4GNE - chains A and B; structure by X-ray diffraction, 1.47 A resolution.

Chain A:
Protein: Histone-lysine N-methyltransferase NSD3
Organism: Homo sapiens
Notes: EC 2.1.1.43
UniProt: Q9BZ95 (NSD3_HUMAN); residues 1310-1413 here = UniProt positions 1310-1413
Amino-acid sequence (107 residues; numbered 1307 to 1413; the number before each row is that of its first residue):
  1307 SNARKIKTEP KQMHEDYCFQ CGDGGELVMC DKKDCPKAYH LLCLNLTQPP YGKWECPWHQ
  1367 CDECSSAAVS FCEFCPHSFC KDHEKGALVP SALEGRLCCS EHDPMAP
Unresolved in the structure: 1307-1315
Sequence notes: expression tag (1307-1309)
Ion coordination: Zn2+ site 1: Cys1324, Cys1327, His1346, Cys1349; Zn2+ site 2: Cys1336, Cys1341, Cys1362, His1365; Zn2+ site 3: Cys1367, Cys1370, Cys1386, His1389; Zn2+ site 4: Cys1378, Cys1381, Cys1405, His1408
Swiss-Prot annotation at these positions:
  - zinc finger: Glu1321 to Asp1368 (PHD-type 4)
Reported in the primary citation:
  - mutagenesis - D1322A/D1329A/D1337A: abolished binding to Histone H3.3 (chain B)
  - specificity-determining residues: Tyr1323
  - mutagenesis - Y1323E (Kd 0.35 mm): decreased binding to H31-15K9me3
  - mutagenesis - D1322A, Y1323A, D1329A, D1337A: decreased binding to Histone H3.3 (chain B)

Chain B:
Protein: Histone H3.3
UniProt: P84243 (H33_HUMAN); residues 1-7 here correspond to UniProt positions 2-8 (UniProt number = residue number + 1)
Amino-acid sequence (7 residues; each row starts with the number of its first residue):
     1 ARTKQTA
Unresolved in the structure: 7
Swiss-Prot annotation at these positions:
  - modified residue: Arg2 (Asymmetric dimethylarginine), Thr3 (Phosphothreonine), Lys4 (Allysine), Gln5 (5-glutamyl dopamine), Thr6 (Phosphothreonine)

Chain A / chain B interface:
Pairs across the interface - 24 pairs, chain A then chain B:
  Gln1318(A) - Lys4(B)
  His1320(A) - Arg2(B)
  His1320(A) - Lys4(B)  hydrogen bond (backbone-side chain)
  Glu1321(A) - Lys4(B)  hydrogen bond (backbone-side chain)
  Asp1322(A) - Lys4(B)  salt bridge
  Asp1322(A) - Thr6(B)  hydrogen bond (backbone-side chain)
  Gly1330(A) - Thr6(B)
  Gly1331(A) - Lys4(B)
  Gly1331(A) - Gln5(B)
  Gly1331(A) - Thr6(B)  hydrogen bond (backbone-side chain)
  Glu1332(A) - Lys4(B)
  Glu1332(A) - Gln5(B)
  Leu1333(A) - Arg2(B)
  Leu1333(A) - Thr3(B)
  Leu1333(A) - Lys4(B)  hydrogen bond (backbone-backbone)
  Val1334(A) - Arg2(B)
  Met1335(A) - Arg2(B)  hydrogen bond (backbone-backbone)
  Met1335(A) - Thr3(B)
  Met1335(A) - Lys4(B)
  Cys1336(A) - Arg2(B)
  Asp1337(A) - Arg2(B)  salt bridge
  Pro1356(A) - Ala1(B)  hydrogen bond (backbone-backbone)
  Gly1358(A) - Ala1(B)  hydrogen bond (backbone-backbone)
  Trp1360(A) - Ala1(B)  hydrophobic
Also at the interface, not in a pair above, chain A (17 interface residues in all): Pro1355, Tyr1357
Interface features reported in the paper:
  - residue pairs: Asp1337(A)-Arg2(B) (hydrogen bond)

In short:
Chain A and chain B form an interface of 17 and 6 residues respectively; the contacts include 8 hydrogen bonds
and 2 salt bridges. Polar contacts include Asp1322(A)-Lys4(B), Asp1337(A)-Arg2(B) and His1320(A)-Lys4(B). The
authors report a hydrogen bond between Asp1337(A) and Arg2(B). From the paper: D1322A, Y1323A and D1329A of
chain A, among others, reduce binding to Histone H3.3 (chain B); the specificity determinant Tyr1323(A); 6
substitutions were tested in all.
Here chain A is Histone-lysine N-methyltransferase NSD3 (Homo sapiens) and chain B is Histone H3.3. Entry 4GNE
(Crystal Structure of NSD3 tandem PHD5-C5HCH domains complexed with H3 peptide 1-7) was determined by X-ray
diffraction (same publication as 4GND, 4GNF and 4GNG).
